PDB entry 2QRK | X-ray diffraction, 1.75 A resolution | chain A

Chain A:
Molecule: Saccharopine dehydrogenase [NAD+, L-lysine-forming
Organism: Saccharomyces cerevisiae
Notes: EC 1.5.1.7
Reference sequence: P38998 (LYS1_YEAST); residues 1-373 here = UniProt positions 1-373
Sequence (394 residues; each row starts with the number of its first residue; numbers below 1 keep their minus sign (Met-20 is residue -20)):
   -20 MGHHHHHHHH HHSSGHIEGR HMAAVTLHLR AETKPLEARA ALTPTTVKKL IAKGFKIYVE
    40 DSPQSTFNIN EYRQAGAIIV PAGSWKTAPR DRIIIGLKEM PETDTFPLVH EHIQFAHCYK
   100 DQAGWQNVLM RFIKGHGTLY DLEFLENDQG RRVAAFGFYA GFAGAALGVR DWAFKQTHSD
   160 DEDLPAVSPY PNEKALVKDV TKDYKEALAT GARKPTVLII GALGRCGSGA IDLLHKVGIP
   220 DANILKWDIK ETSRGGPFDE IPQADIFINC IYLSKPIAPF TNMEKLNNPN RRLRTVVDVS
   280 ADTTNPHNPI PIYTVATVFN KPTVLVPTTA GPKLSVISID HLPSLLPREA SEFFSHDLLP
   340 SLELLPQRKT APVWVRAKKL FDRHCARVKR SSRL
Not modelled in the structure: -20 to 2, 368-373
Sequence notes: expression tag (-20 to 0)
Ligand contacts: adenosine monophosphate (AMP): Ile199, Gly200, Leu202, Gly203, Arg204, Cys205, Asp227, Ile228, Thr231, Cys249, Ile250, Leu252
Curated features (UniProtKB/Swiss-Prot):
  - motif: Ser371 to Leu373 (Microbody targeting signal)
  - active site: Lys77 (Proton acceptor), His96 (Proton donor)
  - binding site (L-saccharopine): Arg18, Lys77, Gln101, Arg131, Phe135, Ser279 to Asp281
  - binding site (NAD(+)): Arg130, Gly203, Arg204, Asp227, Thr231, Tyr251, Val278, Ile318 to Leu321
  - modified residue: Ala2 (N-acetylalanine)
  - mutagenesis: Lys77 (K77M: Decreases the turnover number 145-fold. Decreases the turnover number 700-fold; when associated with Gln-96), His96 (H96Q: Decreases the turnover number 28-fold. Decreases the turnover number 700-fold; when associated with Met-77), Cys205 (C205S: Prevents disulfide formation)

In short:
Chain A binds adenosine monophosphate. Curated annotation (UniProt) lists active-site residues Lys77 and
His96, 8 L-saccharopine-binding residues, 11 NAD+-binding residues and 3 mutagenesis sites.
Chain A is Saccharopine dehydrogenase [NAD+, L-lysine-forming (Saccharomyces cerevisiae); the structure,
Crystal Structure of AMP-bound Saccharopine Dehydrogenase (L-Lys Forming) from Saccharomyces cerevisiae, was
determined by X-ray diffraction, deposited together with 2QRJ and 2QRL.
